4EKI - chain A; structure by X-ray diffraction, 2.85 A resolution.

Chain A:
Molecule: Histone-lysine N-methyltransferase, H3 lysine-79 specific
From: Homo sapiens
Notes: EC 2.1.1.43
UniProtKB: Q8TEK3 (DOT1L_HUMAN); residues 1-416 here = UniProt positions 1-416
Sequence (425 residues; numbered -8 to 416; the number before each row is that of its first residue; numbers below 1 keep their minus sign (His-8 is residue -8)):
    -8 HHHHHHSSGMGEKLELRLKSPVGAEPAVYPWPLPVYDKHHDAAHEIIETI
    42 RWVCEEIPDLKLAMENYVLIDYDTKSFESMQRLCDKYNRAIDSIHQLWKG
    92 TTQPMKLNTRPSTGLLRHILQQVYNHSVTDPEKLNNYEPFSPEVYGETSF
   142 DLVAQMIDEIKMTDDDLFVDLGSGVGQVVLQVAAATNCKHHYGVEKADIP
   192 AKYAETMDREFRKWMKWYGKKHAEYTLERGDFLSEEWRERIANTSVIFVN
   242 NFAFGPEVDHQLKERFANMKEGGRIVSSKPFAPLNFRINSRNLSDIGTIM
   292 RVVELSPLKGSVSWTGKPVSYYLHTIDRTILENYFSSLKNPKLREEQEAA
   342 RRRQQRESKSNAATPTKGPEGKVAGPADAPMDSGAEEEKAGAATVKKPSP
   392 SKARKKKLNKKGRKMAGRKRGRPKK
Not modelled in the structure: -8 to 3, 59-61, 127-131, 331-416
Differences from the reference sequence: expression tag (-8 to 0)
Ligand contacts: 0QK (7-{5-[(3-{[(4-tert-butylphenyl)carbamoyl]amino}propyl)(propan-2-yl)amino]-5-deoxy-beta-D-ribofuranosyl}-7H-pyrrolo[2,3-d]pyrimidin-4-amine): Val135, Tyr136, Leu143, Val144, Met147, Asp161, Leu162, Gly163, Ser164, Gly165, Gln168, Val169, Val185, Glu186, Lys187, Ala188, Pro191, Gly221, Asp222, Phe223, Leu224, Phe239, Val240, Asn241, Phe245, Val267, Ser268, Ser269, Tyr312
UniProt features mapped onto this chain:
  - region: Pro391 to Lys416 (Required for interaction with nucleosomes and DNA)
  - binding site (S-adenosyl-L-methionine): Tyr136 to Thr139, Phe159 to Gln168, Glu186, Asp222, Phe223
  - modified residue (Phosphoserine): Ser297, Ser374
  - natural variant: Cys45 (C45G: Found in a patient with developmental delay and intellectual disability; uncertain significance), Thr100 (T100M: Found in a patient with developmental delay and intellectual disability), Glu123 (E123K: Found in patients with developmental delay and intellectual disability), Glu129 (E129K: Found in a patient with developmental delay and intellectual disability)
  - mutagenesis: Gly163 to Gly165 (Abolishes methyltransferase activity), Asn241 (N241A/D: Loss of activity), Tyr312 (Y312A: Loss of activity; Y312F: No effect)

In short:
Ligands of chain A: compound 0QK. Curated annotation (UniProt) lists 17 S-adenosyl-L-methionine-binding
residues and 5 mutagenesis sites.
Chain A is Histone-lysine N-methyltransferase, H3 lysine-79 specific (Homo sapiens); the structure, Crystal
Structure of DOT1L in complex with EPZ004777, was determined by X-ray diffraction together with 4EK9 and 4EKG
from the same study.
